PDB entry 1J9K | X-ray diffraction, 2.10 A resolution | chains A and B

[Chain A (and B)]
Molecule: Stationary phase survival protein
Organism: Thermotoga maritima
Notes: chain B of this document is another copy of the same molecule, construct and numbering; everything in this record applies to it too
UniProtKB: P96112 (SURE_THEMA); residue numbers follow UniProt; this construct covers 1-247
Amino-acid sequence (247 residues; row label = number of the first residue in the row):
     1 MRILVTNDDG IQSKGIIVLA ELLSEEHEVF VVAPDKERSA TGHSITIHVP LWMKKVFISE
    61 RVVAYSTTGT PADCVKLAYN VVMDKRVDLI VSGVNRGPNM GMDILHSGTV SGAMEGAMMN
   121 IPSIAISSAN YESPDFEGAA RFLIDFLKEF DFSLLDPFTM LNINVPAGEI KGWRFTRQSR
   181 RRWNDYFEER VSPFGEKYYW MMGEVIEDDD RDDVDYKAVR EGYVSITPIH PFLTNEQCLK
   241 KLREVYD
Swiss-Prot annotation at these positions:
  - binding site (Mg(2+)): Asp8, Asp9, Ser39, Asn95
  - mutagenesis: Asp8 (D8N: Loss of activity), Asp9 (D9N: Loss of activity), Ser127 (S127A: Loss of activity)
Metal / ion sites: Ca2+: Asp8, Asp9, Ser39, Asn95 (together with tungstate(VI)ion); tungstate(VI)ion W near Asp8 (its only coordinating residue here)
Residues lining bound ligands: tungstate(VI)ion (WO4): Asp8, Asp9, Ser39, Ala40, Asn95, Asn99, His106, Ser107, Gly108, Thr109

[How chain A and chain B interact]
Contacting residue pairs (7; chain A residue first):
  Tyr79(A) - Ser153(B)
  Asp84(A) - Asn120(B)  hydrogen bond (backbone-side chain)
  Arg86(A) - Asn120(B)
  Arg86(A) - Pro157(B)
  Arg86(A) - Phe158(B)
  Met119(A) - Ser153(B)  hydrogen bond (backbone-side chain)
  Asn120(A) - Leu154(B)
Other interface residues (no listed pair), chain A (8 interface residues in all): Lys85, Met118, Phe158
Other interface residues (no listed pair), chain B (8 interface residues in all): Pro122, Asp151, Phe152

[In short]
Chain A and chain B each contribute 8 residues to their interface; the contacts include 2 hydrogen bonds.
Among the polar pairs are Asp84(A)-Asn120(B) and Met119(A)-Ser153(B). Chain A binds tungstate(VI)ion. From
UniProt: 4 Mg2+-binding residues and 3 mutagenesis sites on chain A.
Both chains are Stationary phase survival protein (Thermotoga maritima). Entry 1J9K (Crystal structure of sure
protein from t.maritima in complex with tungstate) was determined by X-ray diffraction together with 1J9J and
1J9L from the same study.
